8YV8 - chains G and I of the 11 polymer chains in the assembly; structure by electron microscopy, 3.00 A resolution.

# Chain G
Molecule: Histone H2A type 1-B/E
From: Homo sapiens
Reference sequence: P04908 (H2A1B_HUMAN); residues 1-129 here correspond to UniProt positions 2-130 (UniProt number = residue number + 1)
Amino-acid sequence (129 residues; row label = number of the first residue in the row):
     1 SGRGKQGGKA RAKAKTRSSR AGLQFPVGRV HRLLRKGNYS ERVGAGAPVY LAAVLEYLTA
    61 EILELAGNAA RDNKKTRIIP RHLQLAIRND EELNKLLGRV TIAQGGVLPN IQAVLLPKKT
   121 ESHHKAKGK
Unresolved in the structure: 1-14, 118-129
UniProt features mapped onto this chain:
  - modified residue: Ser1 (N-acetylserine), Arg3 (Citrulline), Lys5 (N6-(2-hydroxyisobutyryl)lysine), Lys9 (N6-(2-hydroxyisobutyryl)lysine), Lys13 (N6-(beta-hydroxybutyryl)lysine), Lys36 (N6-(2-hydroxyisobutyryl)lysine), Lys74 (N6-(2-hydroxyisobutyryl)lysine), Lys75 (N6-(2-hydroxyisobutyryl)lysine), Lys95 (N6-(2-hydroxyisobutyryl)lysine), Gln104 (N5-methylglutamine), Lys118 (N6-(2-hydroxyisobutyryl)lysine), Lys119 (N6-crotonyllysine), Thr120 (Phosphothreonine), Lys125 (N6-crotonyllysine)
  - cross-link (Glycyl lysine isopeptide (Lys-Gly)): Lys13 (interchain with G-Cter in ubiquitin), Lys15 (interchain with G-Cter in ubiquitin), Lys119 (interchain with G-Cter in ubiquitin)

# Chain I
Molecule: 145-nt DNA strand
From: synthetic construct
Sequence (145 nucleotides; each row starts with the number of its first residue; numbers below 1 keep their minus sign (DA-72 is residue -72)):
   -72 ATCAGAATCC CGGTCGCGAG GCCGCTCAAT TGGTCGTAGA CAGCTCTAGC ACCGCTTAAA
   -12 CGCACGTACG CGCTGTCCCC CGCGTTTTAA CCGCCAAGGG GATTACTCCC TAGTCTCCAG
    48 GCACGTGTCA GATATATACA TCGAT
Unresolved in the structure: 60-72
Modified / non-standard residues: 5CM (5-methyl-2'-deoxy-cytidine-5'-monophosphate) at position -58

# Interface between chain G and chain I
Pairs across the interface - 14 pairs, chain G then chain I:
  Arg29(G) with DG48(I), sugar contact; DC49(I), salt bridge to the phosphate
  Arg35(G) with DA39(I), salt bridge to the phosphate
  Arg42(G) with DT38(I), sugar contact; DA39(I), phosphate contact
  Val43(G) with DA39(I), hydrogen bond to the phosphate
  Gly44(G) with DT38(I), phosphate contact
  Ala45(G) with DT38(I), hydrogen bond to the phosphate
  Lys75(G) with DG58(I), phosphate contact; DA59(I), salt bridge to the phosphate
  Thr76(G) with DA57(I), sugar contact; DG58(I), hydrogen bond to the phosphate
  Arg77(G) with DA57(I), hydrogen bond to the sugar; DG58(I), hydrogen bond to the phosphate
Other interface residues (no listed pair), chain G (10 interface residues in all): Glu41
Other interface residues (no listed pair), chain I (8 interface residues in all): DC37

# Overview
10 residues of chain G and 8 residues of chain I are in contact; the contacts include 5 hydrogen bonds and 3
salt bridges. Among the polar pairs are Arg77(G)-DA57(I), Val43(G)-DA39(I) and Ala45(G)-DT38(I).
Chain G is Histone H2A type 1-B/E (Homo sapiens) and chain I is a 145-nt DNA strand (synthetic construct); the
structure, Cryo-EM structure of CDCA7 bound to nucleosome including hemimethylated CpG site in Widom601
positioning sequence, was determined by electron microscopy.
